Entry 7PEL (electron microscopy, 3.34 A resolution); this record covers chains A and M of the 10 polymer chains in the assembly.

Chain A:
Name: Pol protein
Source organism: Simian T-lymphotropic virus 1
UniProtKB: Q4QY51 (Q4QY51_9STL1); residues 1-297 here correspond to UniProt positions 600-896 (UniProt number = residue number + 599)
Chain sequence (301 residues; numbered -3 to 297; the number before each row is that of its first residue; numbers below 1 keep their minus sign (Gly-3 is residue -3)):
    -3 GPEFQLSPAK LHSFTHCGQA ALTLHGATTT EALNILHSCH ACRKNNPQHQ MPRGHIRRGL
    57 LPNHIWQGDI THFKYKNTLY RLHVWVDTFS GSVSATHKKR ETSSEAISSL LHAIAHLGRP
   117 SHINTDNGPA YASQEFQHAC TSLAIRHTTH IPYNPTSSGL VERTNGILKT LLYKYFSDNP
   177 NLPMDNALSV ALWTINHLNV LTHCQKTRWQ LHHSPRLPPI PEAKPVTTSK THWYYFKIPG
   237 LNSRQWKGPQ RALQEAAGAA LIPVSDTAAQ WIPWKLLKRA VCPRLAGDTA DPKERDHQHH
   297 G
Disordered / not traced: -3 to 2, 40-51, 149-156, 281-297
Construct notes: expression tag (-3 to 0)
Metal / ion sites: Zn2+: His8, His12, Cys35, Cys38
What the authors report for this chain:
  - mutagenesis - H209A: increased catalytic activity on in the absence of B56gamma

Chain M:
Molecule: 30-nt DNA strand
Sequence (30 nucleotides; row label = number of the first residue in the row):
     1 ACTGTGTTTG GCGCTTCTCT CCCGGAGAGA
Disordered / not traced: 22-30

Chain A / chain M interface:
Contacting residue pairs - 5 pairs, chain A then chain M:
  Ser239(A) - DC12(M)  phosphate contact
  Arg240(A) - DG10(M)  base contact
  Arg240(A) - DC12(M)  phosphate contact
  Gln241(A) - DC12(M)  phosphate contact
  Gln241(A) - DG13(M)  phosphate contact
Also at the interface, not in a pair above, chain A (4 interface residues in all): Asn238
Also at the interface, not in a pair above, chain M (4 interface residues in all): DG11

In short:
The chain A/chain M interface involves 4 residues from each chain. His8(A), His12(A), Cys35(A) and Cys38(A)
coordinate Zn2+. The paper reports that H209A of chain A increases catalytic activity on in the absence of
B56gamma.
Here chain A is Pol protein (Simian T-lymphotropic virus 1) and chain M is a 30-nt DNA strand. Entry 7PEL
(CryoEM structure of simian T-cell lymphotropic virus intasome in complex with PP2A regulatory subunit B56
gamma) was determined by electron microscopy together with 6TJU, 6TOQ, 6QBT, 6QBV and 6QBW from the same
study.
